Entry 8Z82 (electron microscopy, 2.40 A resolution); this record covers chains C and a of the 37 polymer chains in the assembly.

# Chain C
Molecule: Photosynthetic reaction center cytochrome c subunit
From: Halorhodospira halophila
Reference sequence: A1WXF5 (A1WXF5_HALHL); residue numbers follow UniProt; this construct covers 1-362
Sequence (362 residues; numbered 1 to 362; the number before each row is that of its first residue):
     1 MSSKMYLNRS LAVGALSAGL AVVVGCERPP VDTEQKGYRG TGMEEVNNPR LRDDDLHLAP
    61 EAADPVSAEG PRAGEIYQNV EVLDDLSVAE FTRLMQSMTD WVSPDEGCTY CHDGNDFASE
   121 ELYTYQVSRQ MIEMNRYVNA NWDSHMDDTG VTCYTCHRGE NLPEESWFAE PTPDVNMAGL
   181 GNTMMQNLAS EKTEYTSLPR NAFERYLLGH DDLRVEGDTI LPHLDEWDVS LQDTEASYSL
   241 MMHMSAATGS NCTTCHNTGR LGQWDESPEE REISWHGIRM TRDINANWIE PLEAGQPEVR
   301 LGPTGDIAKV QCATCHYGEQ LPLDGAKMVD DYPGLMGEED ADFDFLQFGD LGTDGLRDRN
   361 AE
Disordered / not traced: 1-25, 362
Sequence notes: conflict Thr33 (Ser in A1WXF5), Asn47 (Thr in A1WXF5), Arg72 (Lys in A1WXF5), 23 further conflict positions vs the reference (A1WXF5) not listed
Covalently attached groups: heme c (HEC) linked to Cys111, Cys153, Cys156, Cys252, Cys255, Cys312, Cys315
Metal / ion sites: heme c Fe (4 sites), coordinated by Met95, His112, Met131, His145, His157, Met241, His256, His316; Mg2+: Gln186, Glu235
Residues lining bound ligands:
  - heme c (HEC), molecule 1: Tyr77, Gln78, Asn79, Val80, Glu81, Val82, Leu83, Phe91, Met95, Gln96, Met98, Thr99, Val102, Ser103, Gly107, Cys108, Tyr110, His112, Phe117, Ala118, Tyr125, Ser128, Arg129, Ile132
  - heme c (HEC), molecule 2: Met98, Val102, Tyr110, Tyr123, Thr124, Val127, Ser128, Met131, Ile132, Met134, Asn135, Val151, Thr152, His157, Asn161, Leu162, Pro163, Ser166, Ile284, Ile289, Gln296, Arg300, Ala308, Lys309, Val310, Thr314, Leu335
  - heme c (HEC), molecule 3: His145, Met146, Thr149, Gly150, Val151, Leu207, Met244, Thr248, Glu270, Ile273, Ser274, Gly277, Ile278, Met280, Thr281, Ile284, Val310, Gln311, His316, Gln320, Leu321, Pro322, Gly325
  - heme c (HEC), molecule 4: Leu213, Arg214, Val215, Glu216, Tyr238, Met241, Met242, Met244, Ser245, Ser250, Asn251, His256, Leu261, Gly262, Trp264, Arg271, Ser274, Trp275, Ile278, Arg279

# Chain a
Molecule: High-potential iron-sulfur protein
From: Halorhodospira halophila
Reference sequence: A1WXH6 (A1WXH6_HALHL); aligned to UniProt positions 2-143 over residues 1-142 (the alignment contains insertions or deletions, so no single offset holds)
Sequence (142 residues; row label = number of the first residue in the row):
     1 MSKKPCDRSR RKFLRLGLMS TAAIPAASLF GSKAMADDNN NGNDRTWEII SEDAPEAKGI
    61 GYVHNQADAD MDHPRFESHQ FCANCLLYVP HEEDGDHGYC AAFGMDEKRL VNANGWCWAW
   121 EDAGDAAEVG PRDVPADQLR RG
Disordered / not traced: 1-45
Sequence notes: conflict Lys3 (Asn4 in A1WXH6), Asp38 (Asn39 in A1WXH6), Arg45 (Gln48 in A1WXH6), Asn114 (Ser117 in A1WXH6), Val129 (Ile132 in A1WXH6), Ala136 (Glu139 in A1WXH6)
Metal / ion sites: 4Fe-4S cluster Fe: Cys82, Cys85, Cys100, Cys117
Residues lining bound ligands:
  - heme c (HEC): Leu87, Ala101, Ala102, Glu121
  - 4Fe-4S cluster (SF4): Tyr62, Phe81, Cys82, Cys85, Leu87, Tyr88, Cys100, Ala102, Val111, Trp116, Cys117, Ala119, Trp120

# Interface between chain C and chain a
Contacting residue pairs - 65 pairs, chain C then chain a:
  Val66(C) - Trp118(a)  hydrophobic
  Ser67(C) - Gly59(a)
  Glu69(C) - Pro55(a)
  Glu69(C) - Lys58(a)
  Glu69(C) - Gly59(a)
  Gly70(C) - Pro55(a)
  Pro71(C) - Glu56(a)
  Ile76(C) - Ala102(a)
  Ile76(C) - Phe103(a)
  Ile76(C) - Gly104(a)
  Ile76(C) - Arg109(a)
  Tyr77(C) - Ala101(a)
  Tyr77(C) - Ala102(a)  hydrogen bond (side chain-backbone)
  Tyr77(C) - Gly104(a)
  Gln78(C) - Gly104(a)
  Val88(C) - Ala102(a)
  Ala89(C) - Gly59(a)
  Ala89(C) - Ile60(a)  hydrophobic
  Ala89(C) - Trp118(a)
  Thr92(C) - Ala119(a)
  Gln96(C) - Arg75(a)  hydrogen bond
  Gln96(C) - Trp118(a)
  Gln96(C) - Ala119(a)
  Glu106(C) - Asp125(a)
  Glu106(C) - Gly130(a)
  Glu106(C) - Arg132(a)  hydrogen bond (backbone-side chain)
  Cys108(C) - Glu121(a)
  Thr109(C) - Leu86(a)
  Thr109(C) - Asp125(a)
  Thr109(C) - Ala126(a)
  Thr109(C) - Glu128(a)  hydrogen bond (side chain-backbone)
  Thr109(C) - Val129(a)
  Thr109(C) - Gly130(a)  hydrogen bond (backbone-backbone)
  Thr109(C) - Arg132(a)
  Tyr110(C) - Gly130(a)
  Tyr110(C) - Pro131(a)  hydrophobic
  Asp113(C) - Arg140(a)  salt bridge
  Gly114(C) - Leu86(a)
  Gly114(C) - Ala126(a)
  Gly114(C) - Val129(a)
  Asn115(C) - Leu86(a)
  Phe117(C) - Leu86(a)  hydrophobic
  Phe117(C) - Ala101(a)  hydrophobic
  Glu121(C) - Arg140(a)  salt bridge
  Glu121(C) - Arg141(a)  hydrogen bond (backbone-backbone)
  Leu122(C) - Leu139(a)  hydrophobic
  Tyr123(C) - Pro131(a)
  Tyr123(C) - Val134(a)
  Tyr123(C) - Leu139(a)  hydrogen bond (backbone-backbone)
  Tyr123(C) - Arg141(a)
  Thr124(C) - Pro131(a)
  Gln126(C) - Arg141(a)
  Asn161(C) - Pro131(a)
  Gly295(C) - Arg141(a)
  Gly295(C) - Gly142(a)
  Gln296(C) - Gly142(a)
  Pro297(C) - Gln138(a)
  Pro297(C) - Gly142(a)
  Glu298(C) - Gln138(a)  hydrogen bond (backbone-side chain)
  Glu298(C) - Gly142(a)
  Val299(C) - Pro135(a)
  Val299(C) - Gln138(a)  hydrogen bond (backbone-side chain)
  Arg300(C) - Pro131(a)
  Arg300(C) - Asp133(a)  salt bridge
  Arg300(C) - Val134(a)
Other interface residues (no listed pair), chain C (36 interface residues in all): Arg93, Gly107, His112, Glu120
Other interface residues (no listed pair), chain a (32 interface residues in all): Leu87, Met105

# In short
36 residues of chain C and 32 residues of chain a are in contact, with 9 hydrogen bonds and 3 salt bridges.
Polar pairs include Asp113(C)-Arg140(a), Glu121(C)-Arg140(a) and Arg300(C)-Asp133(a). Chain a binds heme c and
4Fe-4S cluster.
Chain C is Photosynthetic reaction center cytochrome c subunit and chain a is High-potential iron-sulfur
protein, both from Halorhodospira halophila; the structure, Photosynthetic LH1-RC-HiPIP complex from the
purple bacterium Halorhodospira halophila, was determined by electron microscopy, deposited together with
8Z83.
